Entry 1RBD (X-ray diffraction, 1.70 A resolution); this record covers chains S and A.

== Chain S ==
Name: Ribonuclease S (S-PEPTIDE)
Organism: Bos taurus
UniProt: P61823 (RNAS1_BOVIN); residues 1-15 here correspond to UniProt positions 27-41 (UniProt number = residue number + 26)
Chain sequence (16 residues; numbered 1 to 16; the number before each row is that of its first residue):
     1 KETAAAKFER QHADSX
Modified positions: Ala13 (alpha-aminobutyric acid; ABA); NH2 (amino group) at position 16
UniProt features mapped onto this chain:
  - active site: His12 (Proton acceptor)
  - binding site (substrate): Lys7, Arg10
  - glycosylation (N-linked (Glc) (glycation) lysine): Lys1, Lys7

== Chain A ==
Name: Ribonuclease S (S-protein)
Organism: Bos taurus
Notes: EC 3.1.27.5
UniProt: P61823 (RNAS1_BOVIN); residues 21-124 here correspond to UniProt positions 47-150 (UniProt number = residue number + 26)
Chain sequence (104 residues; row label = number of the first residue in the row):
    21 SSSNYCNQMM KSRNLTKDRC KPVNTFVHES LADVQAVCSQ KNVACKNGQT NCYQSYSTMS
    81 ITDCRETGSS KYPNCAYKTT QANKHIIVAC EGNPYVPVHF DASV
Disulfides: Cys26-Cys84, Cys40-Cys95, Cys58-Cys110, Cys65-Cys72
UniProt features mapped onto this chain:
  - active site: His119 (Proton donor)
  - binding site (substrate): Lys41 to Thr45, Lys66, Arg85
  - glycosylation: Asn34 (N-linked (GlcNAc...) asparagine), Lys37 (N-linked (Glc) (glycation) lysine), Lys41 (N-linked (Glc) (glycation) lysine)

== How chain S and chain A interact ==
Pairs across the interface (33; chain S residue first):
  Ala4(S) with Val118(A), hydrophobic
  Ala5(S) with Val116(A), hydrophobic; Pro117(A)
  Phe8(S) with Val54(A), hydrophobic; Val108(A), hydrophobic; Pro117(A); Val118(A); His119(A); Phe120(A)
  Glu9(S) with Arg33(A), hydrogen bond (backbone-side chain); Leu51(A); Gln55(A), hydrogen bond
  Arg10(S) with Arg33(A), hydrogen bond (backbone-side chain); Asn34(A); Leu35(A)
  Gln11(S) with Leu35(A); Lys41(A), hydrogen bond; Asn44(A), hydrogen bond (backbone-side chain); Thr45(A); Phe46(A)
  His12(S) with Asn44(A), hydrogen bond; Thr45(A), hydrogen bond (side chain-backbone); Phe46(A); Val47(A), hydrogen bond (backbone-backbone)
  Ala13(S) with Arg33(A), hydrogen bond (backbone-side chain); Val47(A); Leu51(A)
  Asp14(S) with Tyr25(A), hydrogen bond; Met29(A); Val47(A), hydrogen bond (backbone-backbone); His48(A), salt bridge
  Ser15(S) with Glu49(A), hydrogen bond (side chain-backbone); Leu51(A), hydrogen bond (side chain-backbone)
Also at the interface, not in a pair above, chain A (22 interface residues in all): Ser50

== Overview ==
Chain S and chain A form an interface of 10 and 22 residues respectively; the contacts include 13 hydrogen
bonds and 1 salt bridge. Among the polar pairs are Asp14(S)-His48(A), Glu9(S)-Arg33(A) and Glu9(S)-Gln55(A).
Here chain S is Ribonuclease S (S-PEPTIDE) and chain A is Ribonuclease S (S-protein), both from Bos taurus.
Entry 1RBD (Crystallographic structures of ribonuclease S variants with nonpolar substitution at position 13:
packing and cavities) was determined by X-ray diffraction (same publication as 1RBC, 1RBE, 1RBF, 1RBG, 1RBH
and 1RBI).
